PDB entry 7RW3 | X-ray diffraction, 2.30 A resolution | chain A

Chain A:
Protein: Cysteine desulfurase
From: Escherichia coli
Notes: EC 2.8.1.7, 4.4.1.16
UniProtKB: A0A090LEQ9 (A0A090LEQ9_ECOLX); residue numbers follow UniProt; this construct covers 1-406
Amino-acid sequence (406 residues; row label = number of the first residue in the row):
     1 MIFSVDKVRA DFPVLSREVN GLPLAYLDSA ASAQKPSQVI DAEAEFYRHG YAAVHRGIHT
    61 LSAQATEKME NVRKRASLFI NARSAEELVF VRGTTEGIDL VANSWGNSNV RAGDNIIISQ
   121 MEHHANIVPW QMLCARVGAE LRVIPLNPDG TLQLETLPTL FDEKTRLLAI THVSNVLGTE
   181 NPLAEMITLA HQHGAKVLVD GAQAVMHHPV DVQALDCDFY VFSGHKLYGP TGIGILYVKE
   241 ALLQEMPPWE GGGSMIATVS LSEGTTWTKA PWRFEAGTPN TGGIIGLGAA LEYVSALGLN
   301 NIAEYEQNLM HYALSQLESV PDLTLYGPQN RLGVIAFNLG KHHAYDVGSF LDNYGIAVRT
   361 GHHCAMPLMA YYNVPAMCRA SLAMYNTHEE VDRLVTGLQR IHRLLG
Not modelled in the structure: 1, 249-267
Construct notes: engineered mutation Asp-99 (Asn in A0A090LEQ9)
Modified residues: Cys-364 (S-mercaptocysteine; CSS)
Covalently attached groups: pyridoxal phosphate (PLP) linked to Lys-226
Residues lining bound ligands: pyridoxal phosphate (PLP): Gly-93, Thr-94, Thr-95, Glu-96, His-123, Ala-125, Thr-171, Val-173, Asn-175, Asp-200, Ala-202, Gln-203, Ser-223, His-225, Gly-277, Thr-278
From the paper describing this entry:
  - conformationally variable residues (order/disorder transition): Arg-92, Glu-96, Pro-248 to Thr-268
  - mutagenesis - N99D: increased catalytic activity on TCEP
  - mutagenesis - N99D (62 +/- 8 uM): unchanged catalytic activity on cysteine
  - mutagenesis - N99D: unchanged binding to SufE

In short:
Pyridoxal phosphate is covalently linked to Lys-226. From the paper: N99D increases catalytic activity on
TCEP; conformational variability at Arg-92, Glu-96 and Pro-248.
Chain A is Cysteine desulfurase (Escherichia coli); the structure, E. coli cysteine desulfurase SufS N99D, was
determined by X-ray diffraction together with 7RUJ from the same study.
